4UM9 - chains C and D of the 3 polymer chains in the assembly; structure by X-ray diffraction, 2.50 A resolution.

[Chain C]
Name: Integrin alpha-V heavy chain
From: Homo sapiens
Notes: fragment: headpiece, residues 31-625
UniProt: P06756 (ITAV_HUMAN); residues 1-595 here correspond to UniProt positions 31-625 (UniProt number = residue number + 30)
Sequence (604 residues; each row starts with the number of its first residue):
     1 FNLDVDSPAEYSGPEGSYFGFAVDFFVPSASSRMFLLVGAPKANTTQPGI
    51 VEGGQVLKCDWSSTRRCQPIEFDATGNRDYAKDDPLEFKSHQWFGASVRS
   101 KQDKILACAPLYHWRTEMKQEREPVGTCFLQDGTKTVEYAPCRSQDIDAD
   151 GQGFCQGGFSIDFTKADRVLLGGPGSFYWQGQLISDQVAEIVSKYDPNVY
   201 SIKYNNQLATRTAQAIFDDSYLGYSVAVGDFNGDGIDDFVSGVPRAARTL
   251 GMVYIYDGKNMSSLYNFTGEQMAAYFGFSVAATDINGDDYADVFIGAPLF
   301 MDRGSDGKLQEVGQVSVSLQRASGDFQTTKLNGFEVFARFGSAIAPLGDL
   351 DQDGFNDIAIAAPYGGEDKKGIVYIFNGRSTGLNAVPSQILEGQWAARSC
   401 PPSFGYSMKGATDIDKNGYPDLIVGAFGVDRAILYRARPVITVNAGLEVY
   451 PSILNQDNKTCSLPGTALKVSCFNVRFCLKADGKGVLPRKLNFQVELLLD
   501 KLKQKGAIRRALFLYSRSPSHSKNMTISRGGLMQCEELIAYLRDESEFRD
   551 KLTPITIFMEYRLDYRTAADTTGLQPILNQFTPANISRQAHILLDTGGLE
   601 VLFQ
Unresolved in the structure: 29-31, 504-505, 595-604
Sequence notes: conflict C400 (Met430 in P06756); expression tag (596-604)
Disulfides: C59-C67, C108-C128, C142-C155, C461-C472, C478-C535
Covalently attached groups: N-acetylglucosamine (NAG) linked to N44, N260, N524, N585; glycan linked to N266, N458
Bound ions: Ca2+ site 1: D230, N232, D234, I236, D238; Ca2+ site 2: D284, N286, D288, Y290, D292; Ca2+ site 3: D349, D351, D353, F355, D357; Ca2+ site 4: D415, N417, Y419, D421
Residues lining bound ligands: alpha-D-mannopyranose (MAN): E448, Y450, R476

[Chain D]
Name: Integrin beta-6
From: Homo sapiens
UniProt: P18564 (ITB6_HUMAN); residues 1-474 here correspond to UniProt positions 18-491 (UniProt number = residue number + 17)
Sequence (483 residues; row label = number of the first residue in the row):
     1 HVQGGCALGGAETCEDCLLIGPQCAWCATENFTHPSGVGERCDTPANLLA
    51 KGCQLNFIENPVSQVEILKNKPLSVGRQKNSSDIVQIAPQSLILKLRPGG
   101 AQTLQVHVRQTEDYPVDLYYLMDLSASMDDDLNTIKELGSRLSKEMSKLT
   151 SNFRLGFGSFVEKPVSPFVKTTPEEIANPCSSIPYFCLPTFGFKHILPLT
   201 NDAERFNEIVKNQKISANIDTPEGGFDAIMQAAVCKEKIGWRNDSLHLLV
   251 FVSDADSHFGMDSKLAGIVCPNDGLCHLDSKNEYSMSTVLEYPTIGQLID
   301 KLVQNNVLLIFAVTQEQVHLYENYAKLIPGATVGLLQKDSGNILQLIISA
   351 YEELRSEVELEVLGDTEGLNLSFTAICNNGTLFQHQKKCSHMKVGDTASF
   401 SVTVNIPHCERRSRHIIIKPVGLGDALELLVSPECNCDCQKEVEVNSSKC
   451 HNGNGSFQCGVCACHPGHMGPRCESRGLQTLFQ
Unresolved in the structure: 1-4, 32-39, 442, 465-470, 475-483
Sequence notes: conflict T29 (Gln46 in P18564), C270 (Ile287 in P18564), N452 (His469 in P18564); expression tag (475-483)
Curated features (UniProtKB/Swiss-Prot):
  - binding site (Mg(2+)): D123, S125, S127, E223
  - binding site (Ca(2+)): S127, D130, D131, E162, N218, D220, P222, E223, D254, K338
  - glycosylation (N-linked (GlcNAc...) asparagine): N31, N80, N243, N370, N379, N446, N454
Disulfides: C6-C24, C14-C437, C17-C42, C27-C53, C180-C187, C235-C276, C377-C389, C409-C435, C439-C459, C450-C462, C464-C473
Covalently attached groups: N-acetylglucosamine (NAG) linked to N31, N80, N243
Bound ions: Mg2+: S125, E223 (shared with 1 residue of chain F); Ca2+ site 1: S127, D130, K338; Ca2+ site 2: E162, N218, D220, P222, E223

[How chain C and chain D interact]
Disulfides between the chains: C400(C)-C270(D)
Residue-residue contacts - 86 pairs, chain C then chain D:
  Y18(C) - V269(D)  hydrophobic
  Y18(C) - C270(D)
  F21(C) - V269(D)  hydrophobic
  W93(C) - G267(D)
  L111(C) - L265(D)
  L111(C) - A266(D)
  L111(C) - G267(D)
  H113(C) - S166(D)  hydrogen bond
  Q120(C) - T172(D)
  E121(C) - T172(D)
  R122(C) - T171(D)  hydrogen bond
  R122(C) - T172(D)
  P124(C) - S166(D)
  D148(C) - K170(D)  salt bridge
  F154(C) - P167(D)
  F154(C) - K170(D)
  F154(C) - I219(D)  hydrophobic
  Q156(C) - P167(D)
  Q156(C) - L265(D)  hydrogen bond (side chain-backbone)
  F159(C) - K264(D)
  F159(C) - L265(D)  hydrophobic
  P174(C) - L265(D)  hydrophobic
  W179(C) - P167(D)
  W179(C) - I219(D)  hydrophobic
  W179(C) - D220(D)
  W179(C) - L265(D)
  D219(C) - D220(D)
  D219(C) - T221(D)
  D219(C) - P222(D)
  Y221(C) - H258(D)
  Y221(C) - D262(D)
  Y221(C) - L265(D)
  Y224(C) - M261(D)  hydrogen bond (side chain-backbone)
  Y224(C) - K264(D)
  R245(C) - P222(D)
  R245(C) - D256(D)
  R245(C) - S257(D)  hydrogen bond (side chain-backbone)
  R245(C) - H258(D)
  R245(C) - F259(D)
  R245(C) - D262(D)  salt bridge
  R248(C) - D256(D)  salt bridge
  R248(C) - E316(D)  hydrogen bond (side chain-backbone)
  R248(C) - Q317(D)
  R248(C) - L320(D)
  T249(C) - F259(D)
  T249(C) - L320(D)
  T249(C) - Y324(D)  hydrogen bond
  M272(C) - N323(D)
  M272(C) - Y324(D)  hydrophobic
  A273(C) - F259(D)  hydrophobic
  A273(C) - I295(D)  hydrophobic
  Y275(C) - F259(D)  hydrophobic
  Y275(C) - M261(D)  hydrogen bond (side chain-backbone)
  Y275(C) - D262(D)  hydrogen bond
  F278(C) - M261(D)  hydrophobic
  F278(C) - K264(D)
  L299(C) - M261(D)  hydrophobic
  L299(C) - T294(D)
  M301(C) - G296(D)
  M301(C) - I299(D)  hydrophobic
  S305(C) - G368(D)
  S305(C) - L369(D)  hydrogen bond (side chain-backbone)
  S305(C) - N370(D)
  S305(C) - L371(D)  hydrogen bond (backbone-backbone)
  D306(C) - T366(D)  hydrogen bond
  D306(C) - L369(D)  hydrogen bond (backbone-backbone)
  D306(C) - L371(D)
  K308(C) - V362(D)  hydrogen bond (side chain-backbone)
  K308(C) - L363(D)
  K308(C) - T366(D)
  L309(C) - L327(D)
  E311(C) - T294(D)  hydrogen bond
  E311(C) - G296(D)
  F337(C) - G296(D)
  F337(C) - Q297(D)
  R339(C) - M261(D)  hydrogen bond
  R339(C) - P271(D)
  R339(C) - E291(D)  salt bridge
  R339(C) - T294(D)
  Y364(C) - V269(D)
  Y364(C) - P271(D)
  C400(C) - C270(D)  disulfide
  P401(C) - P271(D)
  Y406(C) - K264(D)  hydrogen bond
  Y406(C) - V269(D)
  F427(C) - V269(D)  hydrophobic
Other interface residues (no listed pair), chain C (42 interface residues in all): A149, P298, Q310
Other interface residues (no listed pair), chain D (47 interface residues in all): F168, E174, G260, D300, E367, F373

[Overview]
42 residues of chain C and 47 residues of chain D are in contact, with 1 disulfide bond, 17 hydrogen bonds and
4 salt bridges. Among the polar pairs are D148(C)-K170(D), R245(C)-D262(D) and R248(C)-D256(D). Bound to chain
C: alpha-D-mannopyranose.
Here chain C is Integrin alpha-V heavy chain and chain D is Integrin beta-6, both from Homo sapiens. Entry
4UM9 (Crystal structure of alpha V beta 6 with peptide) was determined by X-ray diffraction, deposited
together with 4UM8.
